PDB entry 4D1Q | X-ray diffraction, 3.40 A resolution | chains B and D of the 12 polymer chains in the assembly

== Chain B ==
Molecule: Transposase
Source organism: Musca domestica
Notes: fragment: dimerization, catalytic and insertion domains, resdiues 79-612
Reference sequence: Q25442 (Q25442_MUSDO); residues 79-612 here = UniProt positions 79-612
Amino-acid sequence (536 residues; numbered 77 to 612; the number before each row is that of its first residue):
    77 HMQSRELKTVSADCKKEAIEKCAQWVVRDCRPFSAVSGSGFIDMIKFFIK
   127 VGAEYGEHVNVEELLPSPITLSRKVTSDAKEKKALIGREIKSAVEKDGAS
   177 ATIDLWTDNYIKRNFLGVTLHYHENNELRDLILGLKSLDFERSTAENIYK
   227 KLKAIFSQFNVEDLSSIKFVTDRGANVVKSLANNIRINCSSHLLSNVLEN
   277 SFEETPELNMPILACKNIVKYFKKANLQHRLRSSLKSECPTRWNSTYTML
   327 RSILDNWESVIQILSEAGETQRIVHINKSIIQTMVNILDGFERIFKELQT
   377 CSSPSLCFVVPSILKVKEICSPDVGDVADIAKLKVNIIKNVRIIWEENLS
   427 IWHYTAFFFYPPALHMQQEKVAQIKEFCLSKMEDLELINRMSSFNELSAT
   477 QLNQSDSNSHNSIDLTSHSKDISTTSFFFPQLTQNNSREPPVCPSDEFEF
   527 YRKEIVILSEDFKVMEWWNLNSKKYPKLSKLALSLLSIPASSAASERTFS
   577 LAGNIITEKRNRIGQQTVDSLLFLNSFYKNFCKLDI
Unresolved in the structure: 465-492, 610-612
Differences from the reference sequence: expression tag (77-78); conflict Gly163 (Ser in Q25442), Cys519 (Cys in Q25442); engineered mutation Ser233 (Leu in Q25442), Met286 (Val in Q25442)
Metal / ion sites: Na+: Glu138, Glu139, Leu141 (shared with DG6(D) of chain D)
Reported in the primary citation:
  - catalytic residues: Asp180, Asp248, Glu572
  - binding site for Terminal inverted repeat: Arg149
  - binding site for Terminal inverted repeat: Lys585 to Arg588
  - binding site for Terminal inverted repeat (chain D): Arg318, Trp319, Lys585 to Arg588
  - mutagenesis - W182A, W182F, W182Y, W319A: decreased catalytic activity
  - mutagenesis - W319F, W319Y: unchanged catalytic activity
  - binding site for Terminal inverted repeat: Arg149

== Chain D ==
Molecule: Terminal inverted repeat
Sequence (16 nucleotides; row label = number of the first residue in the row):
     1 TTGTTGTTGTTCTCTG
Metal / ion sites: Na+: DG6 (shared with Glu138(B), Glu139(B), Leu141(B) of chain B)

== Interface between chain B and chain D ==
Contacting residue pairs - 15 pairs, chain B then chain D:
  Glu139(B) - DG6(D)  phosphate contact
  Pro142(B) - DG6(D)  phosphate contact
  Ser143(B) - DG6(D)  hydrogen bond to the phosphate
  Ile145(B) - DT7(D)  base contact
  Thr146(B) - DT5(D)  sugar contact
  Thr146(B) - DG6(D)  hydrogen bond to the phosphate
  Arg149(B) - DT5(D)  base contact
  Arg149(B) - DG6(D)  hydrogen bond to the base
  Glu584(B) - DT13(D)  sugar contact
  Glu584(B) - DC14(D)  sugar contact
  Lys585(B) - DT13(D)  base contact
  Asn587(B) - DC12(D)  hydrogen bond to the base
  Asn587(B) - DT13(D)  hydrogen bond to the sugar
  Arg588(B) - DT11(D)  hydrogen bond to the base
  Arg588(B) - DC12(D)  sugar contact
Interface residues without a listed pair, chain B (12 interface residues in all): Leu141, Tyr186

== Summary ==
12 residues of chain B face 7 of chain D across their interface; the contacts include 6 hydrogen bonds. Among
the polar pairs are Arg149(B)-DG6(D), Asn587(B)-DC12(D) and Arg588(B)-DT11(D). The paper reports catalytic
residues Asp180(B), Asp248(B) and Glu572(B); W182A, W182F and W182Y of chain B, among others, reduce catalytic
activity; 6 substitutions were tested in all.
Here chain B is Transposase (Musca domestica) and chain D is Terminal inverted repeat. Entry 4D1Q (Hermes
transposase bound to its terminal inverted repeat) was determined by X-ray diffraction.
